PDB entry 8D3M | electron microscopy, 3.41 A resolution | chains H and I of the 9 polymer chains in the assembly

# Chain H
Molecule: PAM/Processed strand 1
Sequence (32 nucleotides; row label = number of the first residue in the row):
     1 CGTAGCTGAG GACCACCAGA ACTTTTTTGA AT
Metal / ion sites: Mn2+: DG29 (shared with Asp82(I), Tyr109(I) of chain I)

# Chain I
Protein: CRISPR-associated exonuclease Cas4
Source organism: Alkalihalobacillus halodurans C-125
Notes: EC 3.1.12.1
Reference sequence: A0A4Y7WTW2 (A0A4Y7WTW2_ALKHA); residues 3-219 here = UniProt positions 3-219
Amino-acid sequence (218 residues; numbered 2 to 219; the number before each row is that of its first residue):
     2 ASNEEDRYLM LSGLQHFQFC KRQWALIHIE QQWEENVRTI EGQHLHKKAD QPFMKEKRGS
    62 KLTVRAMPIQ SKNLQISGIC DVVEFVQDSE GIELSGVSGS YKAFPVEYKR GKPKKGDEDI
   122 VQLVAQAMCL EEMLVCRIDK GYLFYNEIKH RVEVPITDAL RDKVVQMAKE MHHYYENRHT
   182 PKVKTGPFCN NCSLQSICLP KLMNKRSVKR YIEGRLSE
Construct notes: expression tag (2); conflict Met11 (Leu in A0A4Y7WTW2), Ser101 (Cys in A0A4Y7WTW2)
Metal / ion sites: 4Fe-4S cluster Fe: Cys21, Cys190, Cys193, Cys199; Mn2+: Asp82, Tyr109 (shared with DG29(H) of chain H)
Small-molecule neighbours: 4Fe-4S cluster (SF4): Phe20, Cys21, Arg23, Gln24, Val184, Phe189, Cys190, Cys193, Leu195, Cys199, Pro201
Reported in the primary citation:
  - mutagenesis - Q44A, S194A: decreased catalytic activity
  - mutagenesis - Q16A, Q24A: abolished catalytic activity
  - specificity-determining residues: Gln16, Gln24
  - mutagenesis - K206A/R207A/K210A/R211A: unchanged catalytic activity on HSI substrate

# Chain H / chain I interface
Contacting residue pairs (43; chain H residue first):
  DT27(H) with Met11(I), sugar contact; Gly79(I), phosphate contact; Ile80(I), phosphate contact
  DT28(H) with Met11(I), phosphate contact; Leu12(I), phosphate contact; Ser13(I), hydrogen bond to the phosphate; His47(I), hydrogen bond to the base; Gly79(I), phosphate contact; Ile80(I), hydrogen bond to the phosphate
  DG29(H) with His17(I), hydrogen bond to the base; Ile28(I), base contact; Trp34(I), stacking on the base; Gly43(I), phosphate contact; His47(I), sugar contact; Asp82(I), phosphate contact; Tyr109(I), phosphate contact; Lys110(I), salt bridge to the phosphate; Gln123(I), phosphate contact
  DA30(H) with His17(I), base contact; Gln24(I), base contact; Trp34(I), base contact; Asn37(I), base contact; Arg39(I), sugar contact; Thr40(I), base contact; Gly43(I), phosphate contact; Lys110(I), salt bridge to the phosphate; Arg111(I), hydrogen bond to the phosphate; Lys115(I), phosphate contact; Asn192(I), base contact; Ser194(I), hydrogen bond to the base
  DA31(H) with Gln16(I), hydrogen bond to the base; His17(I), base contact; Phe20(I), stacking on the base; Gln24(I), hydrogen bond to the base; Arg39(I), hydrogen bond to the phosphate; Arg111(I), salt bridge to the phosphate; Gly112(I), phosphate contact; Lys115(I), salt bridge to the phosphate; Glu119(I), base contact; Asn192(I), hydrogen bond to the phosphate; Cys193(I), base contact
  DT32(H) with Arg39(I), sugar contact; Asn192(I), sugar contact
Other interface residues (no listed pair), chain H (7 interface residues in all): DT26
Other interface residues (no listed pair), chain I (33 interface residues in all): His29, Gln44, Ser78, Glu108, Lys113, Pro188

# In short
7 residues of chain H face 33 of chain I across their interface, with 10 hydrogen bonds, 4 salt bridges and 2
aromatic stacking contacts. Polar contacts include DT28(H)-His47(I), DG29(H)-His17(I) and DA30(H)-Ser194(I).
From the paper: Q44A and S194A of chain I reduce catalytic activity; specificity determinants Gln16(I) and
Gln24(I); 5 substitutions were tested in all.
Chain H is PAM/Processed strand 1 and chain I is CRISPR-associated exonuclease Cas4 (Alkalihalobacillus
halodurans C-125); the structure, Type I-C Cas4-Cas1-Cas2 complex bound to a PAM/Processed prespacer, was
determined by electron microscopy (same publication as 8D3L, 8D3P and 8D3Q).
